Entry 6HGX (X-ray diffraction, 2.16 A resolution); this record covers chain A.

# Chain A
Name: Bifunctional epoxide hydrolase 2
Source organism: Homo sapiens
Notes: EC 3.3.2.10, 3.1.3.76
Reference sequence: P34913 (HYES_HUMAN); residue numbers follow UniProt; this construct covers 222-555
Amino-acid sequence (346 residues; each row starts with the number of its first residue):
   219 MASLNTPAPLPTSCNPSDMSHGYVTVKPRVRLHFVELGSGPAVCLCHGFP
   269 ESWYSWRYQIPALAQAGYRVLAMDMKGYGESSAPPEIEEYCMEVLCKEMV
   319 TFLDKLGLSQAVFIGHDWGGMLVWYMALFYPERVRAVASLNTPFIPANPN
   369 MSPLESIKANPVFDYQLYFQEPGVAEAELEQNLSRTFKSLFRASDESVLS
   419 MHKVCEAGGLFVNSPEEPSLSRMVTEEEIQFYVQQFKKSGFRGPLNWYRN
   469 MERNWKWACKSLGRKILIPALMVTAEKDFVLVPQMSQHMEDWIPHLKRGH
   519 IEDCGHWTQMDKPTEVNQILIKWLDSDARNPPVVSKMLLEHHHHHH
Disordered / not traced: 219-228, 548-564
Construct notes: initiating methionine (219); expression tag (220-221, 556-564)
Ion coordination: Mg2+ near Asp509 (its only coordinating residue here)
Residues lining bound ligands: G3T (1-[4-[[(2S)-4-tert-butylmorpholin-2-yl]methoxy]phenyl]-3-cyclohexyl-urea): Phe267, Asp335, Trp336, Met339, Thr360, Ser374, Ile375, Phe381, Tyr383, Gln384, Leu408, Met419, Tyr466, Met469, Val498, Leu499, Met503, His524, Trp525
Swiss-Prot annotation at these positions:
  - motif: Ser553 to Met555 (Microbody targeting signal)
  - active site: Asp335 (Nucleophile), Tyr466 (Proton donor), His524 (Proton acceptor)
  - binding site (substrate): Tyr383
  - modified residue: Ser370 (Phosphoserine), Lys421 (N6-succinyllysine), Lys455 (N6-succinyllysine), Lys554 (N6-succinyllysine)
  - lipidation: Cys522 (S-(15-deoxy-Delta12,14-prostaglandin J2-9-yl)cysteine)
  - natural variant: Arg287 (R287Q: No effect on phosphatase activity), Glu470 (E470G: No effect on phosphatase activity and epoxyde hydrolase activity)
  - mutagenesis: Cys522 (C522S: Loss of S-(15-deoxy-Delta12,14-prostaglandin J2-9-yl)cysteine-induced inhibition of epoxide hydrolase activity)
Reported in the primary citation:
  - binding site for G3T: His524, Trp525

# Summary
Bound to chain A: compound G3T. Curated annotation (UniProt) lists 3 active-site residues, substrate-binding
residue Tyr383 and one mutagenesis site. From the paper: a binding site for G3T at His524 and Trp525.
Chain A is Bifunctional epoxide hydrolase 2 (Homo sapiens); the structure, Soluble epoxide hydrolase in
complex with 1-(4-((4-(tert-butyl)morpholin-2-yl)methoxy)phenyl)-3-cyclohexylurea, was determined by X-ray
diffraction (same publication as 6HGV).
